4ZVN - chains A and B; structure by X-ray diffraction, 1.87 A resolution.

== Chain A (and B) ==
Molecule: Ribosyldihydronicotinamide dehydrogenase [quinone]
Source organism: Homo sapiens
Notes: EC 1.10.99.2; chain B of this document is another copy of the same molecule, construct and numbering; everything in this record applies to it too
Reference sequence: P16083 (NQO2_HUMAN); residues 1-230 here correspond to UniProt positions 2-231 (UniProt number = residue number + 1)
Amino-acid sequence (230 residues; numbered 1 to 230; the number before each row is that of its first residue):
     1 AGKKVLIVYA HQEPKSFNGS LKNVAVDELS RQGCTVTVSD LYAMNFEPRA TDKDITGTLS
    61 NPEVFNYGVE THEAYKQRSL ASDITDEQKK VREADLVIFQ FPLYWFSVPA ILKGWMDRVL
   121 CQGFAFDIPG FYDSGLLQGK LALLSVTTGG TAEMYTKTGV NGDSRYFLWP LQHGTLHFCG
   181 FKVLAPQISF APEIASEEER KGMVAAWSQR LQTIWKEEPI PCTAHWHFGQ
Metal / ion sites: Zn2+: His173, His177, Cys222
Ligand contacts:
  - acridine orange (AO), molecule 1: Gly68, Leu120, Gln122, Phe126, Ile128, Phe178
  - acridine orange (AO), molecule 2: Trp105, Gly149, Gly150, Thr151, Met154, Glu193, Ile194
  - FAD (flavin-adenine dinucleotide), molecule 1: His11, Lys15, Ser16, Phe17, Asn18, Ser20, Pro102, Leu103, Tyr104, Trp105, Phe106, Thr147, Thr148, Gly149, Gly150, Tyr155, Pro192, Glu193, Arg200, Lys201, Val204
  - FAD, molecule 2: Asn66, Tyr67, Gly68, Asp117, Gly174
Swiss-Prot annotation at these positions:
  - binding site (FAD): His11, Phe17 to Ser20, Leu103 to Phe106, Thr147 to Gly150, Tyr155, Glu193, Arg200
  - binding site (substrate): Phe126 to Ile128
  - binding site (Zn(2+)): His173, His177, Cys222
  - modified residue (Phosphoserine): Ser79, Ser196

== Chain A / chain B interface ==
Residue-residue contacts - 89 pairs, chain A then chain B:
  Gln12(A) - Ala50(B)  hydrogen bond (side chain-backbone)
  Gln12(A) - Phe65(B)
  Glu13(A) - Glu63(B)
  Glu13(A) - Val64(B)
  Glu13(A) - Phe65(B)  hydrogen bond (side chain-backbone)
  Lys15(A) - Glu63(B)
  Tyr42(A) - Ala50(B)
  Asn45(A) - Arg49(B)  hydrogen bond (backbone-side chain)
  Phe46(A) - Arg49(B)  hydrogen bond (backbone-side chain)
  Glu47(A) - Arg49(B)
  Pro48(A) - Pro48(B)  hydrophobic
  Pro48(A) - Arg49(B)
  Pro48(A) - Ala110(B)
  Arg49(A) - Asn45(B)  hydrogen bond (side chain-backbone)
  Arg49(A) - Phe46(B)  hydrogen bond (side chain-backbone)
  Arg49(A) - Glu47(B)
  Arg49(A) - Pro48(B)
  Ala50(A) - Gln12(B)  hydrogen bond (backbone-side chain)
  Ala50(A) - Tyr42(B)
  Ala50(A) - Tyr104(B)  hydrophobic
  Glu63(A) - Glu13(B)
  Glu63(A) - Lys15(B)
  Val64(A) - Glu13(B)
  Val64(A) - Lys15(B)
  Phe65(A) - Gln12(B)
  Phe65(A) - Glu13(B)  hydrogen bond (backbone-side chain)
  Asn66(A) - Glu193(B)  hydrogen bond
  Tyr67(A) - Gln12(B)
  Tyr67(A) - Tyr104(B)
  Tyr104(A) - Ala50(B)  hydrophobic
  Tyr104(A) - Lys113(B)  hydrogen bond (backbone-side chain)
  Tyr104(A) - Asp117(B)
  Trp105(A) - Met116(B)  hydrogen bond (side chain-backbone)
  Trp105(A) - Asp117(B)
  Trp105(A) - Leu120(B)
  Trp105(A) - Phe126(B)  hydrophobic
  Trp105(A) - Pro170(B)
  Trp105(A) - Gly174(B)
  Trp105(A) - Thr175(B)
  Trp105(A) - Phe178(B)  hydrophobic
  Trp105(A) - Cys179(B)  hydrophobic
  Phe106(A) - Tyr132(B)
  Phe106(A) - Trp169(B)
  Phe106(A) - Pro170(B)  hydrophobic
  Phe106(A) - Gly174(B)
  Ser107(A) - Lys113(B)
  Val108(A) - Lys113(B)  hydrogen bond (backbone-side chain)
  Pro109(A) - Asp117(B)
  Ala110(A) - Pro48(B)
  Ala110(A) - Ala110(B)
  Ala110(A) - Lys113(B)
  Ala110(A) - Gly114(B)
  Ala110(A) - Asp117(B)  hydrogen bond (backbone-side chain)
  Ile111(A) - Arg49(B)
  Lys113(A) - Tyr104(B)  hydrogen bond (side chain-backbone)
  Lys113(A) - Ser107(B)
  Lys113(A) - Val108(B)  hydrogen bond (side chain-backbone)
  Lys113(A) - Ala110(B)
  Gly114(A) - Ala110(B)
  Met116(A) - Trp105(B)  hydrogen bond (backbone-side chain)
  Asp117(A) - Tyr104(B)
  Asp117(A) - Trp105(B)
  Asp117(A) - Pro109(B)
  Asp117(A) - Ala110(B)  hydrogen bond (side chain-backbone)
  Leu120(A) - Trp105(B)
  Phe126(A) - Trp105(B)  hydrophobic
  Tyr132(A) - Phe106(B)
  Tyr132(A) - Val160(B)  hydrogen bond (side chain-backbone)
  Tyr132(A) - Asn161(B)  hydrogen bond
  Val160(A) - Tyr132(B)
  Val160(A) - His173(B)  hydrogen bond (backbone-side chain)
  Asn161(A) - Tyr132(B)  hydrogen bond
  Asn161(A) - Trp169(B)
  Gly162(A) - Trp169(B)
  Tyr166(A) - Trp169(B)
  Tyr166(A) - Phe228(B)  hydrophobic
  Trp169(A) - Phe106(B)
  Trp169(A) - Asn161(B)
  Trp169(A) - Tyr166(B)
  Pro170(A) - Trp105(B)
  Pro170(A) - Phe106(B)  hydrophobic
  His173(A) - Val160(B)  hydrogen bond (side chain-backbone)
  Gly174(A) - Trp105(B)
  Gly174(A) - Phe106(B)
  Thr175(A) - Trp105(B)
  Phe178(A) - Trp105(B)  hydrophobic
  Cys179(A) - Trp105(B)  hydrophobic
  Phe228(A) - Tyr166(B)  hydrophobic
  Phe228(A) - Phe228(B)  hydrophobic
Also at the interface, not in a pair above, chain A (46 interface residues in all): Thr51, Phe131, Phe167, Ala224
Also at the interface, not in a pair above, chain B (47 interface residues in all): His11, Thr51, Tyr67, Ile111, Met154, Gly162, Phe167, Ala224

== Overview ==
The interface between chain A and chain B involves 46 residues on one side and 47 on the other, with 22
hydrogen bonds. Among the polar pairs are Gln12(A)-Ala50(B), Glu13(A)-Phe65(B) and Asn45(A)-Arg49(B). Bound to
chain A: flavin-adenine dinucleotide and acridine orange.
Both chains are Ribosyldihydronicotinamide dehydrogenase [quinone] (Homo sapiens). Entry 4ZVN (Reduced quinone
reductase 2 in complex with acridine orange) was determined by X-ray diffraction (same publication as 4ZVL,
4ZVK and 4ZVM).
